Entry 1XBT (X-ray diffraction, 2.40 A resolution); this record covers chains A and C of the 4 polymer chains in the assembly.

[Chain A (and C)]
Name: Thymidine kinase, cytosolic
From: Homo sapiens
Notes: EC 2.7.1.21; fragment: Truncation mutant(residues 1-193); chain C of this document is another copy of the same molecule, construct and numbering; everything in this record applies to it too
Reference sequence: P04183 (KITH_HUMAN); residue numbers follow UniProt; this construct covers 1-193
Sequence (193 residues; each row starts with the number of its first residue):
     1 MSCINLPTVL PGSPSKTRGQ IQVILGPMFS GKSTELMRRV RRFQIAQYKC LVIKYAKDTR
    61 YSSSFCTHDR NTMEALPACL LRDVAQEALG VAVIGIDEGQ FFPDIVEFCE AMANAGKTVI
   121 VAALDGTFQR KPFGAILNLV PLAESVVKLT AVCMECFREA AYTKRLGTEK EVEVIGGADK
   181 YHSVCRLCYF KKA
Not modelled in the structure: 1-17, 61-74, 192-193
Curated features (UniProtKB/Swiss-Prot):
  - active site: Glu98 (Proton acceptor)
  - binding site (ATP): Gly26 to Ser33, Asp58 to Arg60, Asp97 to Gln100
  - binding site (substrate): Phe128, Val172 to Gly176, Tyr181
  - binding site (Zn(2+)): Cys153, Cys156, Cys185, Cys188
  - modified residue: Ser2 (N-acetylserine), Ser13 (Phosphoserine)
  - mutagenesis: Ser13 (S13A: Loss of phosphorylation. Constant expression during cell cycle. No effect on ATP-induced tetramerization; S13D: Perturbes ATP-induced tetramerization ...), Met28 (M28I/A: 300-fold higher KM for thymidine), Leu124 (L124A: 30-fold higher KM for thymidine), Thr163 (T163S: 50-fold higher KM for thymidine)
Ion coordination: Zn2+: Cys153, Cys156, Cys185, Cys188
Residues lining bound ligands: dTTP (TTP): Pro27, Met28, Phe29, Ser30, Gly31, Lys32, Ser33, Asp58, Arg60, Glu98, Gln100, Phe101, Leu124, Gly126, Thr127, Phe128, Phe133, Thr163, Arg165, Val172, Glu173, Val174, Ile175, Gly176, Tyr181
Reported in the primary citation:
  - catalytic residues: Arg60, Glu98 (proposed by the authors, not directly observed)
  - binding site for dTTP: Glu98, Gln100

[Interface between chain A and chain C]
Residue-residue contacts (66):
  Arg18(A) - Cys156(C)
  Arg18(A) - Arg158(C)
  Arg18(A) - Cys185(C)
  Arg18(A) - Leu187(C)
  Gly19(A) - Arg186(C)
  Ile21(A) - Arg186(C)
  Glu110(A) - Arg130(C)  salt bridge
  Glu110(A) - Arg186(C)  salt bridge
  Glu110(A) - Phe190(C)
  Ala113(A) - Arg186(C)
  Asn114(A) - Arg186(C)  hydrogen bond
  Asn114(A) - Phe190(C)
  Asp125(A) - Val140(C)
  Asp125(A) - Pro141(C)
  Gly126(A) - Pro141(C)
  Arg130(A) - Glu110(C)  salt bridge
  Arg130(A) - Pro141(C)
  Arg130(A) - Leu142(C)
  Lys131(A) - Pro141(C)
  Pro132(A) - Asn138(C)
  Pro132(A) - Pro141(C)
  Leu137(A) - Leu137(C)
  Leu137(A) - Val140(C)  hydrophobic
  Leu137(A) - Pro141(C)  hydrophobic
  Asn138(A) - Pro132(C)
  Val140(A) - Leu25(C)  hydrophobic
  Val140(A) - Asp125(C)
  Val140(A) - Lys148(C)  hydrogen bond (backbone-side chain)
  Pro141(A) - Asp125(C)
  Pro141(A) - Gly126(C)
  Pro141(A) - Arg130(C)
  Pro141(A) - Pro132(C)
  Pro141(A) - Leu137(C)  hydrophobic
  Pro141(A) - Tyr162(C)
  Leu142(A) - Arg130(C)
  Leu142(A) - Tyr162(C)  hydrogen bond (backbone-side chain)
  Leu142(A) - Arg186(C)  hydrogen bond (backbone-side chain)
  Ala143(A) - Lys148(C)  hydrogen bond (backbone-side chain)
  Ala143(A) - Ala161(C)
  Ala143(A) - Tyr162(C)
  Glu144(A) - Ala161(C)
  Glu144(A) - Tyr162(C)  hydrogen bond
  Glu144(A) - Arg186(C)  salt bridge
  Val146(A) - Lys148(C)
  Lys148(A) - Val140(C)  hydrogen bond (side chain-backbone)
  Lys148(A) - Ala143(C)  hydrogen bond (side chain-backbone)
  Lys148(A) - Val146(C)
  Cys156(A) - Arg18(C)
  Arg158(A) - Arg18(C)
  Ala161(A) - Ala143(C)
  Ala161(A) - Glu144(C)
  Tyr162(A) - Pro141(C)
  Tyr162(A) - Leu142(C)  hydrogen bond (side chain-backbone)
  Tyr162(A) - Ala143(C)
  Tyr162(A) - Glu144(C)  hydrogen bond
  Cys185(A) - Arg18(C)  hydrogen bond
  Arg186(A) - Gly19(C)
  Arg186(A) - Ile21(C)
  Arg186(A) - Glu110(C)  salt bridge
  Arg186(A) - Ala113(C)
  Arg186(A) - Asn114(C)  hydrogen bond
  Arg186(A) - Leu142(C)  hydrogen bond (side chain-backbone)
  Arg186(A) - Glu144(C)  salt bridge
  Leu187(A) - Arg18(C)
  Phe190(A) - Glu110(C)
  Phe190(A) - Asn114(C)
Also at the interface, not in a pair above, chain A (30 interface residues in all): Gln20, Leu25
Also at the interface, not in a pair above, chain C (31 interface residues in all): Gln20, Lys131, Thr150

[Overview]
30 residues of chain A and 31 residues of chain C are in contact, with 13 hydrogen bonds and 6 salt bridges.
Polar contacts include Glu110(A)-Arg130(C), Glu110(A)-Arg186(C) and Glu144(A)-Arg186(C). Ligands of chain A:
dTTP. From the paper: catalytic residues Arg60(A) and Glu98(A); a binding site for dTTP at Glu98(A) and
Gln100(A).
Both chains are Thymidine kinase, cytosolic (Homo sapiens). Entry 1XBT (Crystal Structure of Human Thymidine
Kinase 1) was determined by X-ray diffraction together with 2UZ3 from the same study.
